PDB entry 7R5R | electron microscopy, 2.44 A resolution | chains E and J of the 12 polymer chains in the assembly

[Chain E]
Protein: Histone H3-like centromeric protein A
From: Homo sapiens
Reference sequence: P49450 (CENPA_HUMAN); numbering as in UniProt (aligned over 1-140)
Amino-acid sequence (140 residues; row label = number of the first residue in the row):
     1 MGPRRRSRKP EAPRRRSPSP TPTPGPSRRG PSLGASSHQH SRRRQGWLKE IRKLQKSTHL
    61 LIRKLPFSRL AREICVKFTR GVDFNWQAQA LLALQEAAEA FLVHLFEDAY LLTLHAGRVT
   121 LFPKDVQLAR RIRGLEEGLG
Unresolved in the structure: 1-45, 140
Swiss-Prot annotation at these positions:
  - region: Gln39 to Leu54 (Important for flexibility of DNA ends that protrude from nucleosomes)
  - modified residue: Gly2 (N,N,N-trimethylglycine), Ser7 (Phosphoserine), Ser17 (Phosphoserine), Ser19 (Phosphoserine), Ser27 (Phosphoserine), Ser68 (Phosphoserine)
  - mutagenesis: Ser7 (S7A: Induces a delay at the terminal stage of cytokinesis and chromosome misalignment during mitosis due to a defect in kinetochore attachment to microtubules), Ser17 (S17A: Impaired mitotic chromosome congression and chromosome segregation; when associated with A-19), Ser19 (S19A: Impaired mitotic chromosome congression and chromosome segregation; when associated with A-17), Ser68 (S68A: No effect on interaction with HJURP. Impairs localization at centromeres; S68E/Q: Impairs interaction with HJURP, association with chromatin and localization at centromeres), Arg80 to Gly81 (Impairs retention at centromeres, but not targeting to centromeres), His104 (H104G: Reduces location at centromeres. Abolishes location at centromeres; when associated with C-112), Leu112 (L112C: No effect on location at centromeres. Abolishes location at centromeres; when associated with G-104)

[Chain J]
Molecule: 171-nt DNA strand
Sequence (171 nucleotides; numbered -97 to 73; the number before each row is that of its first residue; numbers below 1 keep their minus sign (DC-97 is residue -97)):
   -97 CCGCTTTGAG GCCTTCGTTG GAAACGGGAA TATGTTCACA TAAAAACTAG ACAGAAGCAT
   -37 TCTCAGAAAC TTCTATGTGA TGTTTGCATT CAACTCATAG AGTTGAACAT TCCTTTTCAT
    23 AGAGCAGTTT TGAAACACTC TTTTTGTAGT ATCTGGAATT GGACATTTGG A
Unresolved in the structure: -97 to -69, 65-73

[How chain E and chain J interact]
Contacting residue pairs - 13 pairs, chain E then chain J:
  Arg72(E) with DA-23(J), salt bridge to the phosphate
  Asn85(E) with DT-24(J), phosphate contact; DA-23(J), phosphate contact
  Trp86(E) with DT-24(J), sugar contact; DA-23(J), hydrogen bond to the phosphate
  Gln87(E) with DT-24(J), phosphate contact
  Arg118(E) with DT-3(J), phosphate contact; DC-2(J), phosphate contact
  Val119(E) with DC-4(J), sugar contact; DT-3(J), hydrogen bond to the phosphate
  Thr120(E) with DC-4(J), hydrogen bond to the phosphate; DT-3(J), hydrogen bond to the phosphate
  Phe122(E) with DC-2(J), phosphate contact
Interface residues without a listed pair, chain E (10 interface residues in all): Arg63, Ala88
Interface residues without a listed pair, chain J (7 interface residues in all): DT-14, DT-13

[Overview]
The interface between chain E and chain J involves 10 residues on one side and 7 on the other; the contacts
include 4 hydrogen bonds and 1 salt bridge. Polar pairs include Trp86(E)-DA-23(J), Val119(E)-DT-3(J) and
Thr120(E)-DC-4(J).
Chain E is Histone H3-like centromeric protein A (Homo sapiens) and chain J is a 171-nt DNA strand; the
structure, Structure of the human CCAN CENP-A alpha-satellite complex, was determined by electron microscopy
together with 7PB4, 7PB8, 7PII, 7PKN, 7R5S, 7R5V, 7YWX and 7YYH from the same study.
